PDB entry 1R85 | X-ray diffraction, 1.45 A resolution | chain A

== Chain A ==
Molecule: Endo-1,4-beta-xylanase
From: Geobacillus stearothermophilus
Notes: EC 3.2.1.8
UniProt: P40943 (XYN1_BACST); residues 1-379 here correspond to UniProt positions 29-407 (UniProt number = residue number + 28)
Chain sequence (379 residues; numbered 1 to 379; the number before each row is that of its first residue):
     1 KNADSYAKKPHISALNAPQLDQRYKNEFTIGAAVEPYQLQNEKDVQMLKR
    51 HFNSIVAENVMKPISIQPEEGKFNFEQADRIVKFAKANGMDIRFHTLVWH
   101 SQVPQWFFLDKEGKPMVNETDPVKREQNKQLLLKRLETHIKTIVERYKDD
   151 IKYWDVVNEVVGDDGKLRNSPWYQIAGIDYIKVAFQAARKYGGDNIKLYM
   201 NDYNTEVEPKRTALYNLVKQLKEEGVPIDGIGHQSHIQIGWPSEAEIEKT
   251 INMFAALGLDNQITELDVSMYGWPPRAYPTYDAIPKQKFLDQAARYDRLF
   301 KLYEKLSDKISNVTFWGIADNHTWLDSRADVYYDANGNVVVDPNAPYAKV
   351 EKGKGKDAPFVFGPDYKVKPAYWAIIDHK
Disordered / not traced: 1-8
Swiss-Prot annotation at these positions:
  - active site: Glu159 (Proton donor), Glu265 (Nucleophile)
Ion coordination: Zn2+ site 1: His11, Glu27, Asp365 (together with chloride ion); Zn2+ site 2 near Asp21 (its only coordinating residue here); Zn2+ site 3: Glu27, Ser307, Ile310 (together with glycerol); Zn2+ site 4: Glu58, His322 (together with chloride ion); Zn2+ site 5 near Asp282 (its only coordinating residue here); Zn2+ site 6: Asp297, Ala374, Asp377, Lys379
Reported in the primary citation:
  - catalytic residues: Glu159 (citing earlier work)
  - mutagenesis - E159Q: abolished catalytic activity

== Overview ==
His11, Glu27 and Asp365 coordinate Zn2+ site 1. The Zn2+ site 3 is built by Glu27, Ser307 and Ile310. From
UniProt: active-site residues Glu159 and Glu265. From the paper: the catalytic residue Glu159; E159Q abolishes
catalytic activity.
Chain A is Endo-1,4-beta-xylanase (Geobacillus stearothermophilus); the structure, Crystal structure of the
extracellular xylanase from Geobacillus stearothermophilus T-6 (XT6): The WT enzyme (monoclinic form) ..., was
determined by X-ray diffraction (same publication as 1R87).
